1SPG - chains A and B; structure by X-ray diffraction, 1.95 A resolution.

[Chain A]
Molecule: Hemoglobin
From: Leiostomus xanthurus
UniProt: P56250 (HBA_LEIXA); numbering as in UniProt (aligned over 1-143)
Chain sequence (144 residues; each row starts with the number of its first residue; numbering starts at 0):
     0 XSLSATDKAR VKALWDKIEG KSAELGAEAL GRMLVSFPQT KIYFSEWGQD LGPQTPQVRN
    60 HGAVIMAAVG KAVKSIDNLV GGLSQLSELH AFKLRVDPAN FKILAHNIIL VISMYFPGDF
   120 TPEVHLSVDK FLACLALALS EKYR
Modified residues: ACE (acetyl group) at position 0
UniProt features mapped onto this chain:
  - binding site (O2): His60
  - binding site (heme b): His89
  - modified residue: Ser1 (N-acetylserine)

[Chain B]
Molecule: Hemoglobin
From: Leiostomus xanthurus
UniProt: P56251 (HBB_LEIXA); residues 1-147 here = UniProt positions 1-147
Chain sequence (147 residues; numbered 1 to 147; the number before each row is that of its first residue):
     1 VDWTDAERAA IKALWGKIDV GEIGPQALSR LLIVYPWTQR HFKGFGNIST NAAILGNAKV
    61 AEHGKTVMGG LDRAVQNMDN IKNVYKQLSI KHSEKIHVDP DNFRLLGEII TMCVGAKFGP
   121 SAFTPEIHEA WQKFLAVVVS ALGRQYH
UniProt features mapped onto this chain:
  - binding site (heme b): His63, His92

[Interface between chain A and chain B]
Contacting residue pairs (31):
  Arg31(A) with Pro120(B); Phe123(B), hydrogen bond (side chain-backbone); Thr124(B); Pro125(B); His128(B), hydrogen bond
  Val34(A) with Glu129(B)
  Ser35(A) with His128(B), hydrogen bond; Glu129(B)
  Phe36(A) with Gln132(B)
  Pro52(A) with Pro125(B), hydrophobic
  Lys101(A) with Arg104(B)
  His105(A) with Glu108(B), salt bridge
  Asn106(A) with His128(B)
  Leu109(A) with His128(B)
  Ser112(A) with Met112(B); Ala116(B)
  Met113(A) with Gly115(B); Gly119(B); Pro120(B), hydrophobic; Phe123(B)
  Tyr114(A) with Pro120(B), hydrophobic
  Pro116(A) with Ala116(B)
  Phe119(A) with Arg30(B), hydrogen bond (backbone-side chain); Met112(B), hydrophobic
  Thr120(A) with Arg30(B)
  Pro121(A) with Ile33(B), hydrophobic
  His124(A) with Arg30(B), hydrogen bond; Val34(B); Met112(B)
  Leu125(A) with Val34(B), hydrophobic
  Asp128(A) with Tyr35(B), hydrogen bond
Also at the interface, not in a pair above, chain A (23 interface residues in all): Glu27, Gln53, Ile102, Ile108
Also at the interface, not in a pair above, chain B (21 interface residues in all): Leu55, Ile109, Thr111, Glu126

[Overview]
23 residues of chain A and 21 residues of chain B are in contact; the contacts include 6 hydrogen bonds and 1
salt bridge. Polar pairs include His105(A)-Glu108(B), Arg31(A)-Phe123(B) and Arg31(A)-His128(B).
Chain A is Hemoglobin and chain B is Hemoglobin, both from Leiostomus xanthurus; the structure, Carbonmonoxy
hemoglobin from the teleost fish leiostomus xanthurus, was determined by X-ray diffraction.
